7QV7 - chains A and B of the 16 polymer chains in the assembly; structure by electron microscopy, 3.40 A resolution.

== Chain A ==
Molecule: Hydrogen dependent carbon dioxide reductase subunit HycB3
Organism: Thermoanaerobacter kivui
Notes: EC 1.-.-.-
UniProt: A0A097ATJ9 (A0A097ATJ9_THEKI); numbering as in UniProt (aligned over 1-184)
Chain sequence (184 residues; numbered 1 to 184; the number before each row is that of its first residue):
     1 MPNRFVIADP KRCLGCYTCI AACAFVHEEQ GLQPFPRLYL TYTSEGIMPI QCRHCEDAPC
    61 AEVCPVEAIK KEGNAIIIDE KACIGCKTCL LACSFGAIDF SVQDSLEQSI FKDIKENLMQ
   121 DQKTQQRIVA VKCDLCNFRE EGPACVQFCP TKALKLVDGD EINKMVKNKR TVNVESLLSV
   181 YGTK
Disordered / not traced: 1, 120-126, 183-184
Metal / ion sites: 4Fe-4S cluster Fe site 1: Cys13, Cys16, Cys19, Cys149; 4Fe-4S cluster Fe site 2: Cys23, Cys133, Cys136, Cys145; 4Fe-4S cluster Fe site 3: Cys52, Cys55, Cys60, Cys93; 4Fe-4S cluster Fe site 4: Cys64, Cys83, Cys86, Cys89
Small-molecule neighbours:
  - 4Fe-4S cluster (SF4), molecule 1: Arg12, Cys13, Leu14, Gly15, Cys16, Tyr17, Thr18, Cys19, Leu40, Pro49, Cys149, Pro150, Thr151, Leu154
  - 4Fe-4S cluster (SF4), molecule 2: Cys23, His27, Arg37, Leu38, Gln51, Cys133, Asp134, Leu135, Cys136, Pro143, Ala144, Cys145
  - 4Fe-4S cluster (SF4), molecule 3: Cys52, Arg53, His54, Cys55, Pro59, Cys60, Ala92, Cys93, Ser94, Phe95, Ala97, Ile98, Lys132
  - 4Fe-4S cluster (SF4), molecule 4: Cys64, Pro65, Val66, Ala68, Ile69, Ile78, Cys83, Ile84, Gly85, Cys86, Lys87, Thr88, Cys89, Phe100, Ala130

== Chain B ==
Molecule: Hydrogen dependent carbon dioxide reductase subunit HycB4
Organism: Thermoanaerobacter kivui
Notes: EC 1.-.-.-
UniProt: A0A097ATK6 (A0A097ATK6_THEKI); numbering as in UniProt (aligned over 1-210)
Chain sequence (210 residues; each row starts with the number of its first residue):
     1 MYQKVNCYSI LFLKGVDKMK TQLNPFVVAN PAKCIGCKAC EVACFAVHNR NNHVGATVGT
    61 VSIPVIPRLH LIKTEHGTMP IQCRHCEDAP CANVCTVGAI KREGNAIVVD EKLCIGCKSC
   121 LLACPFGAIE LLPQYEDGRE VFQINLKEES ESGLVQEPRI IAYKCDLCND LGEPACVKAC
   181 PENALTLVMP TEMKKARNKE AALSFLRVVR
Disordered / not traced: 1-20, 148-153, 210
Metal / ion sites: 4Fe-4S cluster Fe site 1: Cys34, Cys37, Cys40, Cys180; 4Fe-4S cluster Fe site 2: Cys44, His48, Cys165, Cys168, Cys176; 4Fe-4S cluster Fe site 3: Cys83, Cys86, Cys91, Cys124; 4Fe-4S cluster Fe site 4: Cys95, Cys114, Cys117, Cys120
Small-molecule neighbours:
  - 4Fe-4S cluster (SF4), molecule 1: Lys33, Cys34, Ile35, Gly36, Cys37, Lys38, Ala39, Cys40, Leu71, Pro80, Ala179, Cys180, Pro181, Glu182, Ala184, Leu185
  - 4Fe-4S cluster (SF4), molecule 2: Cys44, Val47, His48, Arg68, Leu69, Cys165, Asp166, Leu167, Cys168, Pro174, Ala175, Cys176
  - 4Fe-4S cluster (SF4), molecule 3: Cys83, Arg84, His85, Cys86, Ala89, Pro90, Cys91, Ile107, Cys124, Pro125, Phe126, Ile129, Lys164
  - 4Fe-4S cluster (SF4), molecule 4: Cys95, Val97, Ala99, Ile100, Val109, Leu113, Cys114, Ile115, Gly116, Cys117, Ser119, Cys120, Ala162

== Interface between chain A and chain B ==
Contacting residue pairs (51; chain A residue first):
  Pro10(A) - Leu206(B)  hydrophobic
  Pro10(A) - Val209(B)  hydrophobic
  Tyr39(A) - Lys194(B)
  Tyr39(A) - Asn198(B)
  Thr41(A) - Asn198(B)
  Thr41(A) - Ala202(B)
  Tyr42(A) - Lys199(B)
  Thr43(A) - Ala202(B)
  Thr43(A) - Leu203(B)
  Thr43(A) - Leu206(B)
  Glu45(A) - Leu206(B)
  Glu45(A) - Arg207(B)  salt bridge
  Gly46(A) - Leu206(B)
  Met48(A) - Ala202(B)  hydrophobic
  Met48(A) - Phe205(B)  hydrophobic
  Ile50(A) - Asn198(B)
  Arg53(A) - Phe205(B)
  Pro65(A) - Pro125(B)  hydrophobic
  Pro65(A) - Phe126(B)  hydrophobic
  Ile84(A) - Cys86(B)
  Ile84(A) - Asp88(B)  hydrogen bond (backbone-backbone)
  Ile84(A) - Pro125(B)  hydrophobic
  Gly85(A) - Cys86(B)
  Gly85(A) - Glu87(B)
  Cys86(A) - Phe126(B)  hydrophobic
  Lys87(A) - Asn24(B)  hydrogen bond (side chain-backbone)
  Lys87(A) - Phe26(B)
  Lys87(A) - His85(B)
  Lys87(A) - Glu87(B)  salt bridge
  Lys87(A) - Pro190(B)
  Thr88(A) - Arg84(B)
  Thr88(A) - Phe126(B)
  Leu90(A) - Pro190(B)
  Leu90(A) - Arg197(B)
  Leu91(A) - Phe26(B)  hydrophobic
  Leu91(A) - Val28(B)  hydrophobic
  Leu91(A) - Met193(B)  hydrophobic
  Leu91(A) - Arg197(B)
  Cys93(A) - Arg197(B)  hydrogen bond (backbone-side chain)
  Ser94(A) - Arg197(B)
  Phe95(A) - Asn198(B)
  Gly96(A) - Lys194(B)
  Gly96(A) - Asn198(B)
  Asp99(A) - Lys194(B)
  Phe100(A) - Leu23(B)  hydrophobic
  Val102(A) - Thr21(B)
  Val102(A) - Leu23(B)  hydrophobic
  Asp104(A) - Thr21(B)
  Asp104(A) - Gln22(B)
  Arg127(A) - Asp88(B)  salt bridge
  Ile128(A) - Glu87(B)
Other interface residues (no listed pair), chain A (30 interface residues in all): Ile98, Glu107
Other interface residues (no listed pair), chain B (29 interface residues in all): Ala89, Pro90, Lys195, Ala201

== In short ==
30 residues of chain A face 29 of chain B across their interface, with 3 hydrogen bonds and 3 salt bridges.
Polar contacts include Glu45(A)-Arg207(B), Lys87(A)-Glu87(B) and Arg127(A)-Asp88(B). Bound to chain A: 4
copies of 4Fe-4S cluster.
Chain A is Hydrogen dependent carbon dioxide reductase subunit HycB3 and chain B is Hydrogen dependent carbon
dioxide reductase subunit HycB4, both from Thermoanaerobacter kivui; the structure, Cryo-EM structure of
Hydrogen-dependent CO2 reductase, was determined by electron microscopy.
